PDB entry 3LKR | X-ray diffraction, 2.00 A resolution | chains A and C of the 3 polymer chains in the assembly

Chain A:
Protein: HLA class I histocompatibility antigen, B-35 alpha chain
Source organism: Homo sapiens
UniProt: P30685 (1B35_HUMAN); residues 1-276 here correspond to UniProt positions 25-300 (UniProt number = residue number + 24)
Chain sequence (276 residues; numbered 1 to 276; the number before each row is that of its first residue):
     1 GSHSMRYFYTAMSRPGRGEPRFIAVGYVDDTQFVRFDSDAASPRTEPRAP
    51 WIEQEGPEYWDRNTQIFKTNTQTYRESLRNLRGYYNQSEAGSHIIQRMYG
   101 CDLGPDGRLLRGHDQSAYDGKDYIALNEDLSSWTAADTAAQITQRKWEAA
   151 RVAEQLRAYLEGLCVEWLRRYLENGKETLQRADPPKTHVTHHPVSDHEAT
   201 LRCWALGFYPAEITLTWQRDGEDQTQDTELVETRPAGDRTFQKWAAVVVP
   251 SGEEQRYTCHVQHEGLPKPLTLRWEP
Disulfides: Cys101-Cys164, Cys203-Cys259

Chain C:
Protein: NP418 epitope from 2009 swine-influenza strain
Chain sequence (9 residues; each row starts with the number of its first residue):
     1 LPFERATVM

Chain A / chain C interface:
Residue-residue contacts - 41 pairs, chain A then chain C:
  Met5(A) with Leu1(C)
  Tyr7(A) with Leu1(C), hydrogen bond (side chain-backbone); Pro2(C)
  Tyr9(A) with Pro2(C)
  Arg62(A) with Glu4(C), salt bridge
  Asn63(A) with Pro2(C)
  Ile66(A) with Phe3(C); Glu4(C)
  Phe67(A) with Pro2(C), hydrophobic
  Thr69(A) with Ala6(C)
  Asn70(A) with Ala6(C)
  Thr73(A) with Ala6(C); Thr7(C); Val8(C)
  Glu76(A) with Val8(C)
  Ser77(A) with Val8(C); Met9(C), hydrogen bond (side chain-backbone)
  Asn80(A) with Val8(C); Met9(C), hydrogen bond (side chain-backbone)
  Leu81(A) with Met9(C), hydrophobic
  Tyr84(A) with Met9(C), hydrogen bond (side chain-backbone)
  Ile95(A) with Met9(C), hydrophobic
  Arg97(A) with Phe3(C)
  Tyr99(A) with Pro2(C); Phe3(C), hydrogen bond (side chain-backbone)
  Tyr123(A) with Met9(C), hydrophobic
  Thr143(A) with Met9(C), hydrogen bond (side chain-backbone)
  Lys146(A) with Met9(C), hydrogen bond (side chain-backbone)
  Trp147(A) with Thr7(C); Val8(C), hydrogen bond (side chain-backbone); Met9(C), hydrophobic
  Val152(A) with Thr7(C)
  Gln155(A) with Phe3(C); Arg5(C), hydrogen bond
  Leu156(A) with Phe3(C), hydrophobic
  Tyr159(A) with Leu1(C), hydrogen bond (side chain-backbone); Pro2(C); Phe3(C), hydrophobic
  Leu163(A) with Glu4(C)
  Trp167(A) with Leu1(C), hydrophobic
  Tyr171(A) with Leu1(C), hydrogen bond (side chain-backbone)
Also at the interface, not in a pair above, chain A (32 interface residues in all): Tyr59, Tyr74, Ala150
From the paper, about this interface:
  - interface residues, chain C: Pro2(C)

In short:
Chain A and chain C form an interface of 32 and 9 residues respectively, with 11 hydrogen bonds and 1 salt
bridge. Polar pairs include Arg62(A)-Glu4(C), Tyr7(A)-Leu1(C) and Ser77(A)-Met9(C). The paper reports the
interface residue Pro2(C).
Chain A is HLA class I histocompatibility antigen, B-35 alpha chain (Homo sapiens) and chain C is NP418
epitope from 2009 swine-influenza strain; the structure, Crystal Structure of HLA B*3501 in complex with
influenza NP418 epitope from 2009 H1N1 swine origin ..., was determined by X-ray diffraction together with
3LKN, 3LKO, 3LKP, 3LKQ and 3LKS from the same study.
